PDB entry 8YWT | electron microscopy, 2.80 A resolution | chains N and M of the 16 polymer chains in the assembly

[Chain N]
Molecule: V-type ATP synthase subunit I
Organism: Thermus thermophilus HB8
Reference sequence: Q5SIT6 (Q5SIT6_THET8); residue numbers follow UniProt; this construct covers 1-652
Sequence (652 residues; numbered 1 to 652; the number before each row is that of its first residue):
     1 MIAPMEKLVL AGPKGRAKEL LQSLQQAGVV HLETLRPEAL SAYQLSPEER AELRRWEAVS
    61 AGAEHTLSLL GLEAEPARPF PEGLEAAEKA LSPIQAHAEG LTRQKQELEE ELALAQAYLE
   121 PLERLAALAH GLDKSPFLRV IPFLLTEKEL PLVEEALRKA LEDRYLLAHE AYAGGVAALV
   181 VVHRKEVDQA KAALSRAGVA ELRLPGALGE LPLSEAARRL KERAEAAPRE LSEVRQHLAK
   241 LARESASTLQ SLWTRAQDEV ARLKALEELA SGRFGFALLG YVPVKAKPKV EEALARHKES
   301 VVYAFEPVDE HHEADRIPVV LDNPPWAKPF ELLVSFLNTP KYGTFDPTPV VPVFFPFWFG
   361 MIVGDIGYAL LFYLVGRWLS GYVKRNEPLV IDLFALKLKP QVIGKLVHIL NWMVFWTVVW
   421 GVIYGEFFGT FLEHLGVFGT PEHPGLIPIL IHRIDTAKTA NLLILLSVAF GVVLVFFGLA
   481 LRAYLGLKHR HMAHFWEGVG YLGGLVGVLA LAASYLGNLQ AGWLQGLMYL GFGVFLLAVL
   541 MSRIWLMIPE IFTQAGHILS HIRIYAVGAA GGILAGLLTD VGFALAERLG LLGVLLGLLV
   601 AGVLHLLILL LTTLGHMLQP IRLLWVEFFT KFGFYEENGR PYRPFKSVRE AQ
Unresolved in the structure: 1-3
From the paper describing this entry:
  - catalytic residues: His-616 (proposed by the authors, not directly observed)

[Chain M]
Molecule: V-type ATP synthase subunit C
Organism: Thermus thermophilus HB8
Reference sequence: P74902 (VATC_THET8); numbering as in UniProt (aligned over 1-323)
Sequence (323 residues; numbered 1 to 323; the number before each row is that of its first residue):
     1 MADDFAYLNA RVRVRRGTLL KESFFQEALD LSFADFLRLL SETVYGGELA GQGLPDVDRA
    61 VLRTQAKLVG DLPRLVTGEA REAVRLLLLR NDLHNLQALL RAKATGRPFE EVLLLPGTLR
   121 EEVWRQAYEA QDPAGMAQVL AVPGHPLARA LRAVLRETQD LARVEALLAK RFFEDVAKAA
   181 KGLDQPALRD YLALEVDAEN LRTAFKLQGS GLAPDAFFLK GGRFVDRVRF ARLMEGDYAV
   241 LDELSGTPFS GLSGVRDLKA LERGLRCVLL KEAKKGVQDP LGVGLVLAYV KEREWEAVRL
   301 RLLARRAYFG LPRAQVEEEV VCP
Unresolved in the structure: 1
Cystine bridges: Cys-267/Cys-322

[Chain N / chain M interface]
Pairs across the interface (45):
  Arg-54(N) with Leu-31(M)
  Glu-57(N) with Arg-38(M), salt bridge
  Ala-58(N) with Arg-38(M)
  Ala-61(N) with Arg-38(M); Glu-42(M)
  His-65(N) with Gly-46(M), hydrogen bond (side chain-backbone); Leu-49(M)
  Leu-69(N) with Leu-49(M)
  Gln-95(N) with Gln-52(M)
  Glu-99(N) with Ala-50(M); Gly-51(M); Gln-52(M), hydrogen bond
  Thr-102(N) with Ala-50(M)
  Arg-103(N) with Ala-50(M), hydrogen bond (side chain-backbone); Gly-51(M); Arg-59(M)
  Gln-106(N) with Glu-48(M); Ala-50(M); Arg-59(M); Arg-63(M)
  Glu-107(N) with Arg-59(M), salt bridge
  Glu-109(N) with Arg-63(M), salt bridge
  Glu-110(N) with Arg-59(M), salt bridge; Arg-63(M), salt bridge
  Ala-113(N) with Glu-122(M)
  Leu-114(N) with Gln-126(M)
  Ala-117(N) with Val-142(M)
  Tyr-118(N) with Gln-126(M); Val-139(M); Val-142(M), hydrophobic
  Phe-143(N) with Gln-138(M)
  Leu-144(N) with Gln-138(M), hydrogen bond (backbone-side chain); Val-142(M)
  Glu-149(N) with Arg-152(M), salt bridge; Arg-156(M), salt bridge
  Gly-174(N) with Arg-149(M)
  Ala-197(N) with Arg-156(M), hydrogen bond (backbone-side chain)
  Gly-198(N) with Arg-152(M); Arg-156(M)
  Ala-200(N) with Ala-134(M); Gly-135(M); Gln-138(M)
  Leu-202(N) with Gln-138(M)
  Arg-203(N) with Gln-131(M), hydrogen bond
  Pro-205(N) with Gln-126(M), hydrogen bond (backbone-side chain)
Also at the interface, not in a pair above, chain N (39 interface residues in all): Glu-64, Ser-68, Pro-121, Leu-145, Thr-146, Leu-152, Tyr-172, Arg-196, Val-199, Glu-201, Gly-206
Also at the interface, not in a pair above, chain M (30 interface residues in all): Asp-35, Ser-41, Gly-47, Asp-56, Glu-129, Ala-130, Ala-141, Leu-155

[In short]
The interface between chain N and chain M involves 39 residues on one side and 30 on the other, with 7
hydrogen bonds and 7 salt bridges. Polar pairs include Glu-57(N)/Arg-38(M), Glu-107(N)/Arg-59(M) and
Glu-109(N)/Arg-63(M). From the paper: the catalytic residue His-616(N).
Here chain N is V-type ATP synthase subunit I and chain M is V-type ATP synthase subunit C, both from Thermus
thermophilus HB8. Entry 8YWT (The isolated Vo domain of V/A-ATPase from Thermus thermophilus) was determined
by electron microscopy together with 8YXZ, 8YY0 and 8YY1 from the same study.
